PDB entry 9BTX | X-ray diffraction, 2.05 A resolution | chains A and H of the 4 polymer chains in the assembly

== Chain A ==
Molecule: Major histocompatibility complex class I-related gene protein
From: Homo sapiens
UniProt: Q95460 (HMR1_HUMAN); residues 1-270 here correspond to UniProt positions 23-292 (UniProt number = residue number + 22)
Amino-acid sequence (271 residues; each row starts with the number of its first residue; numbering starts at 0):
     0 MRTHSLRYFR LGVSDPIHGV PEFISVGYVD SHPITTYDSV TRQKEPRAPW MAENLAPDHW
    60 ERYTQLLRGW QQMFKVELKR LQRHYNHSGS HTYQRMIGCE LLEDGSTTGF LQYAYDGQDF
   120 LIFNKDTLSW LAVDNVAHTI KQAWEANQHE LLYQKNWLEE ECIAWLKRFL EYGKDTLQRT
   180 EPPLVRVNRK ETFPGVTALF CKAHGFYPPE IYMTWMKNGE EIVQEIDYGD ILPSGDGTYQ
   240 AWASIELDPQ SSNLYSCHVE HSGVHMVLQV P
Disordered / not traced: 190-195, 222
Cystine bridges: Cys-98/Cys-161, Cys-200/Cys-256
Glycans and other covalent adducts: Protocatechuic aldehyde (H6N) linked to Lys-43
Construct notes: initiating methionine (0); conflict Ser-261 (Cys283 in Q95460)
Ligand contacts: Protocatechuic aldehyde (H6N): Tyr-7, Phe-8, Arg-9, Ser-24, Thr-34, Tyr-62, Leu-66, Trp-69, Arg-94, Ile-96
Swiss-Prot annotation at these positions:
  - binding site (5-(2-oxoethylideneamino)-6-(D-ribitylamino)uracil): Arg-9, Ser-24, Lys-43, Arg-94, Tyr-152, Gln-153
  - binding site (5-(2-oxopropylideneamino)-6-(D-ribitylamino)uracil): Arg-9, Ser-24, Lys-43, Arg-94, Tyr-152, Gln-153
  - binding site (7-hydroxy-6-methyl-8-(1-D-ribityl)lumazine): Arg-9, Ser-24, Lys-43, Arg-94, Tyr-152, Gln-153
  - binding site (8-(9H-purin-6-yl)-2-oxa-8-azabicyclo[3.3.1]nona-3,6-diene-4,6-dicarbaldehyde): Arg-9, Lys-43, His-58, Arg-94
  - binding site (2-amino-4-oxopteridine-6-carbaldehyde): Lys-43
  - binding site (pyridoxal): Lys-43
  - glycosylation: Asn-85 (N-linked (GlcNAc...) asparagine)
Reported in the primary citation:
  - binding site for Protocatechuic aldehyde: Tyr-7, Arg-9, Ser-24, Lys-43, Tyr-62, Trp-69, Arg-94

== Chain H ==
Molecule: Human TCR TRBV6-1_BETA
From: Homo sapiens
Amino-acid sequence (246 residues; each row starts with the number of its first residue; numbering starts at 0):
     0 MNAGVTQTPK FQVLKTGQSM TLQCAQDMNH NSMYWYRQDP GMGLRLIYYS ASEGTTDKGE
    60 VPNGYNVSRL NKREFSLRLE SAAPSQTSVY FCASSVWTGE GSGELFFGEG SRLTVLEDLK
   120 NVFPPEVAVF EPSEAEISHT QKATLVCLAT GFYPDHVELS WWVNGKEVHS GVCTDPQPLK
   180 EQPALNDSRY ALSSRLRVSA TFWQNPRNHF RCQVQFYGLS ENDEWTQDRA KPVTQIVSAE
   240 AWGRAD
Disordered / not traced: 0
Cystine bridges: Cys-23/Cys-91, Cys-146/Cys-211
Bound ions: Na+: Tyr-47, Pro-61, Tyr-64

== Chain A / chain H interface ==
Pairs across the interface (23):
  Arg-41(A) / Gly-53(H)
  Arg-61(A) / Tyr-48(H)  hydrogen bond
  Gln-64(A) / Tyr-48(H)
  Gln-64(A) / Ala-50(H)
  Gln-64(A) / Thr-54(H)  hydrogen bond
  Gln-64(A) / Thr-55(H)
  Gln-64(A) / Asp-56(H)
  Leu-65(A) / Thr-97(H)
  Arg-67(A) / Ser-51(H)
  Arg-67(A) / Thr-54(H)  hydrogen bond
  Gly-68(A) / Ser-51(H)
  Gly-68(A) / Trp-96(H)
  Trp-69(A) / Thr-97(H)  hydrogen bond (side chain-backbone)
  Gln-71(A) / Ser-51(H)
  Gln-71(A) / Trp-96(H)
  Met-72(A) / Trp-96(H)  hydrophobic
  Asn-146(A) / Ser-101(H)
  His-148(A) / Ser-101(H)
  Glu-149(A) / Glu-99(H)
  Glu-149(A) / Gly-100(H)  hydrogen bond (side chain-backbone)
  Glu-149(A) / Ser-101(H)  hydrogen bond
  Tyr-152(A) / Gly-98(H)  hydrogen bond (side chain-backbone)
  Tyr-152(A) / Gly-100(H)
Interface residues without a listed pair, chain A (15 interface residues in all): Glu-60, Val-75
Interface residues without a listed pair, chain H (15 interface residues in all): Asn-30, Gly-102

== Overview ==
The chain A/chain H interface involves 15 residues from each chain; the contacts include 7 hydrogen bonds.
Among the polar pairs are Arg-61(A)/Tyr-48(H), Gln-64(A)/Thr-54(H) and Arg-67(A)/Thr-54(H). Covalently linked
Protocatechuic aldehyde: at Lys-43(A). From the paper: a binding site for Protocatechuic aldehyde at Tyr-7(A),
Arg-9(A) and Ser-24(A) among others.
Here chain A is Major histocompatibility complex class I-related gene protein and chain H is Human TCR
TRBV6-1_BETA, both from Homo sapiens. Entry 9BTX (Structure of human MAIT A-F7 TCR in complex with human
MR1-3,4-dihydroxybenzaldehyde) was determined by X-ray diffraction (same publication as 9BTY, 9BTZ and 9BU0).
